PDB entry 9IM9 | X-ray diffraction, 1.81 A resolution | chains A and B

[Chain A (and B)]
Protein: CTB10
Source organism: Cercospora sp. JNU001
Notes: chain B of this document is another copy of the same molecule, construct and numbering; everything in this record applies to it too
UniProt: A0A977K7H6 (A0A977K7H6_9PEZI); residues 1-132 here = UniProt positions 1-132
Sequence (141 residues; each row starts with the number of its first residue):
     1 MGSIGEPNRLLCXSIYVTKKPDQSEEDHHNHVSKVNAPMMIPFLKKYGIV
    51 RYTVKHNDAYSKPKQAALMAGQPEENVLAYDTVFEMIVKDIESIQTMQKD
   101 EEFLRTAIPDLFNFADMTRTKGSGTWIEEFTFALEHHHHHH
Unresolved in the structure: 1-8, 133-141
Sequence notes: engineered mutation PBF_13 (Trp in A0A977K7H6), A107 (Thr in A0A977K7H6), L111 (His in A0A977K7H6), T120 (Ser in A0A977K7H6), G124 (Leu in A0A977K7H6); expression tag (133-141)
Modified / non-standard residues: PBF (para-(benzoyl)-phenylalanine) at position 13
Residues lining bound ligands: A1D9Q ((3S)-1',1'-bis(chloranyl)-5-methyl-spiro[1H-indole-3,2'-cyclopropane]-2-one): PBF_13, I15, V17, M86, M97, Q98, F103, I108, L111, A115, M117, T120

[How chain A and chain B interact]
Pairs across the interface (109; chain A residue first):
  R9(A) - Y60(B)
  L11(A) - K64(B)
  C12(A) - K55(B)
  PBF_13(A) - L68(B)
  PBF_13(A) - M69(B)
  PBF_13(A) - Q72(B)
  S14(A) - K55(B)  hydrogen bond
  Y16(A) - Y16(B)
  Y16(A) - K55(B)
  Y16(A) - L78(B)
  S33(A) - E128(B)  hydrogen bond
  I41(A) - F130(B)  hydrophobic
  I41(A) - F132(B)
  L44(A) - F132(B)  hydrophobic
  K45(A) - F132(B)
  I49(A) - F132(B)
  V50(A) - T131(B)
  V50(A) - F132(B)
  R51(A) - R51(B)
  R51(A) - E129(B)  salt bridge
  R51(A) - F130(B)
  R51(A) - T131(B)
  Y52(A) - E128(B)
  Y52(A) - E129(B)
  Y52(A) - F130(B)  hydrogen bond (backbone-backbone)
  T53(A) - E128(B)
  V54(A) - W126(B)
  V54(A) - I127(B)
  V54(A) - E128(B)  hydrogen bond (backbone-backbone)
  K55(A) - S14(B)  hydrogen bond
  K55(A) - Y16(B)
  K55(A) - E85(B)  salt bridge
  K55(A) - T125(B)
  K55(A) - W126(B)
  K55(A) - I127(B)
  H56(A) - T125(B)
  H56(A) - W126(B)  hydrogen bond (backbone-backbone)
  H56(A) - E128(B)  salt bridge
  D58(A) - W126(B)  hydrogen bond
  Y60(A) - R9(B)
  Y60(A) - W126(B)
  S61(A) - G124(B)
  S61(A) - T125(B)
  S61(A) - W126(B)
  K64(A) - L11(B)
  K64(A) - I91(B)
  Q65(A) - S123(B)
  Q65(A) - G124(B)  hydrogen bond (side chain-backbone)
  A67(A) - I91(B)  hydrophobic
  A67(A) - Q95(B)
  L68(A) - PBF_13(B)
  L68(A) - I91(B)  hydrophobic
  L68(A) - I94(B)  hydrophobic
  M69(A) - PBF_13(B)
  M69(A) - G122(B)
  Q72(A) - PBF_13(B)
  E75(A) - K121(B)  hydrogen bond (backbone-side chain)
  N76(A) - T120(B)
  N76(A) - K121(B)
  N76(A) - G122(B)  hydrogen bond (backbone-backbone)
  V77(A) - G122(B)
  L78(A) - Y16(B)
  L78(A) - G122(B)  hydrogen bond (backbone-backbone)
  L78(A) - S123(B)
  E85(A) - K55(B)  salt bridge
  E85(A) - E85(B)
  I91(A) - K64(B)
  I91(A) - A67(B)  hydrophobic
  I91(A) - L68(B)  hydrophobic
  I94(A) - L68(B)  hydrophobic
  Q95(A) - A67(B)
  T120(A) - N76(B)
  K121(A) - E75(B)  hydrogen bond (side chain-backbone)
  K121(A) - N76(B)
  G122(A) - M69(B)
  G122(A) - N76(B)  hydrogen bond (backbone-backbone)
  G122(A) - V77(B)
  G122(A) - L78(B)  hydrogen bond (backbone-backbone)
  S123(A) - Q65(B)
  S123(A) - L78(B)
  G124(A) - S61(B)
  G124(A) - Q65(B)  hydrogen bond (backbone-side chain)
  T125(A) - K55(B)
  T125(A) - H56(B)
  T125(A) - S61(B)
  W126(A) - V54(B)
  W126(A) - K55(B)
  W126(A) - H56(B)  hydrogen bond (backbone-backbone)
  W126(A) - D58(B)  hydrogen bond
  W126(A) - Y60(B)
  W126(A) - S61(B)
  I127(A) - V54(B)
  I127(A) - K55(B)
  E128(A) - S33(B)  hydrogen bond
  E128(A) - T53(B)
  E128(A) - V54(B)  hydrogen bond (backbone-backbone)
  E128(A) - H56(B)  salt bridge
  E129(A) - R51(B)  salt bridge
  E129(A) - Y52(B)
  F130(A) - I41(B)  hydrophobic
  F130(A) - R51(B)
  F130(A) - Y52(B)  hydrogen bond (backbone-backbone)
  T131(A) - V50(B)
  T131(A) - R51(B)
  F132(A) - I41(B)
  F132(A) - L44(B)  hydrophobic
  F132(A) - K45(B)
  F132(A) - I49(B)
  F132(A) - V50(B)
Interface residues without a listed pair, chain A (51 interface residues in all): A37, N57, Y80
Interface residues without a listed pair, chain B (51 interface residues in all): C12, A37, N57, Y80

[Summary]
The chain A/chain B interface involves 51 residues from each chain, with 20 hydrogen bonds and 6 salt bridges.
Among the polar pairs are R51(A)-E129(B), K55(A)-E85(B) and H56(A)-E128(B). Chain A binds compound A1D9Q.
Both chains are CTB10 (Cercospora sp. JNU001). Entry 9IM9 (CTB10-M4-(S)-1d complex) was determined by X-ray
diffraction, deposited together with 9IKU, 9ILO and 9IPR.
